Entry 6V62 (X-ray diffraction, 2.36 A resolution); this record covers chains Y and A.

== Chain Y ==
Molecule: Actin, cytoplasmic 1
UniProtKB: C9JUM1 (C9JUM1_HUMAN); residues 66-88 here = UniProt positions 66-88
Amino-acid sequence (23 residues; row label = number of the first residue in the row):
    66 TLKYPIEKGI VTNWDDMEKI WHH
Disordered / not traced: 84-88
Sequence notes: engineered mutation Lys73 (His in C9JUM1)
Reported in the primary citation:
  - binding site for S-adenosylhomocysteine: Lys73
  - mutagenesis - H73K (1385-fold): decreased catalytic activity on WT SETD3

== Chain A ==
Molecule: Actin-histidine N-methyltransferase
Organism: Homo sapiens
Notes: EC 2.1.1.85
UniProtKB: Q86TU7 (SETD3_HUMAN); residues 0-593 here correspond to UniProt positions 1-594 (UniProt number = residue number + 1)
Amino-acid sequence (596 residues; numbered -2 to 593; the number before each row is that of its first residue; numbers below 1 keep their minus sign (Gly-2 is residue -2)):
    -2 GSMGKKSRVK TQKSGTGATA TVSPKEILNL TSELLQKCSS PAPGPGKEWE EYVQIRTLVE
    58 KIRKKQKGLS VTFDGKREDY FPDLMKWASE NGASVEGFEM VNFKEEGFGL RATRDIKAEE
   118 LFLWVPRKLL MTVESAKNSV LGPLYSQDRI LQAMGNIALA FHLLCERASP NSFWQPYIQT
   178 LPSEYDTPLY FEEDEVRYLQ STQAIHDVFS QYKNTARQYA YFYKVIQTHP HANKLPLKDS
   238 FTYEDYRWAV SSVMTRQFQI PTEDGSRVTL ALIPLADMCN HTNGLITTGY NLEDDRCECV
   298 ALQDFRAGEQ IYIFYGTRSN AEFVIHSGFF FDNNSHDRVK IKLGVSKSDR LYAMKAEVLA
   358 RAGIPTSSVF ALHFTEPPIS AQLLAFLRVF CMTEEELKEH LLGDSAIDRI FTLGNSEFPV
   418 SWDNEVKLWT FLEDRASLLL KTYKTTIEED KSVLKNHDLS VRAKMAIKLR LGEKEILEKA
   478 VKSAAVNREY YRQQMEEKAP LPKYEESNLG LLESSVGDSR LPLVLRNLEE EAGVQDALNI
   538 REAISKAKAT ENGLVNGENS IPNGTRSENE SLNQESKRAV EDAKGSSSDS TAGVKE
Disordered / not traced: -2 to 18, 503-593
Sequence notes: expression tag (-2 to -1); engineered mutation Phe255 (Asn256 in Q86TU7), Ala273 (Trp274 in Q86TU7)
Small-molecule neighbours: S-adenosylhomocysteine (SAH): Arg74, Glu102, Glu103, Gly104, Phe105, Pro179, Thr252, Arg253, Asp274, Met275, Cys276, Asn277, His278, Tyr312, Ser324, Gly325, Phe326, Phe328
Reported in the primary citation:
  - specificity-determining residues: Tyr312 (proposed by the authors, not directly observed)

== How chain Y and chain A interact ==
Residue-residue contacts - 50 pairs, chain Y then chain A:
  Leu67(Y) with Thr284(A); Thr285(A); Gly286(A)
  Lys68(Y) with Glu290(A), salt bridge
  Tyr69(Y) with Gly286(A); Tyr287(A), hydrogen bond (backbone-backbone)
  Pro70(Y) with Ile283(A), hydrophobic; Thr285(A)
  Ile71(Y) with Phe255(A), hydrophobic; Gln256(A); Ile257(A), hydrophobic; Ile270(A), hydrophobic; Ile283(A); Thr285(A), hydrogen bond (backbone-backbone); Cys294(A), hydrophobic
  Glu72(Y) with Gln254(A); Phe255(A); Tyr312(A); Arg315(A), salt bridge
  Lys73(Y) with Thr252(A); Arg253(A); Gln254(A); Phe255(A); Asp274(A), hydrogen bond (side chain-backbone); Cys276(A); Tyr312(A), hydrogen bond; Arg315(A), hydrogen bond (backbone-side chain)
  Gly74(Y) with Gln254(A), hydrogen bond (backbone-backbone); Arg315(A), hydrogen bond (backbone-side chain)
  Ile75(Y) with Gln254(A); Gln256(A); Arg315(A)
  Val76(Y) with Arg315(A); His323(A)
  Thr77(Y) with Asn153(A), hydrogen bond; Gln254(A), hydrogen bond
  Asn78(Y) with Met151(A); Asn153(A), hydrogen bond (backbone-side chain)
  Trp79(Y) with Asn153(A); Ile154(A), hydrophobic; Asn211(A); Gln215(A), hydrogen bond (backbone-side chain); Val247(A), hydrophobic; Val250(A), hydrophobic
  Asp80(Y) with Asn211(A); Arg214(A), salt bridge
  Asp81(Y) with Met151(A); Arg214(A), salt bridge; Gln215(A), hydrogen bond
  Met82(Y) with Arg214(A)
Also at the interface, not in a pair above, chain A (37 interface residues in all): Ser36, Ile147, Met251, Pro258, Leu267, Leu289, Ile310, Gly313, Glu319, Ser324
From the paper, about this interface:
  - residue pairs: Tyr312(A)-Lys73(Y)

== Overview ==
Chain Y and chain A form an interface of 16 and 37 residues respectively; the contacts include 12 hydrogen
bonds and 4 salt bridges. Polar contacts include Lys68(Y)-Glu290(A), Glu72(Y)-Arg315(A) and
Asp80(Y)-Arg214(A). The paper describes a contact between Tyr312(A) and Lys73(Y). From the paper: a binding
site for S-adenosylhomocysteine at Lys73(Y); H73K of chain Y reduces catalytic activity on WT SETD3.
Chain Y is Actin, cytoplasmic 1 and chain A is Actin-histidine N-methyltransferase (Homo sapiens); the
structure, SETD3 double mutant (N255F/W273A) in Complex with an Actin Peptide with His73 Replaced with Lysine,
was determined by X-ray diffraction (same publication as 6V63).
